6TYF - chains D and F of the 9 polymer chains in the assembly; structure by X-ray diffraction, 3.80 A resolution.

== Chain D ==
Name: DNA-directed RNA polymerase subunit beta'
Organism: Mycobacterium tuberculosis
Notes: EC 2.7.7.6
UniProtKB: A0A045J9E2 (A0A045J9E2_MYCTX); residues 1-1316 here = UniProt positions 1-1316
Amino-acid sequence (1316 residues; each row starts with the number of its first residue):
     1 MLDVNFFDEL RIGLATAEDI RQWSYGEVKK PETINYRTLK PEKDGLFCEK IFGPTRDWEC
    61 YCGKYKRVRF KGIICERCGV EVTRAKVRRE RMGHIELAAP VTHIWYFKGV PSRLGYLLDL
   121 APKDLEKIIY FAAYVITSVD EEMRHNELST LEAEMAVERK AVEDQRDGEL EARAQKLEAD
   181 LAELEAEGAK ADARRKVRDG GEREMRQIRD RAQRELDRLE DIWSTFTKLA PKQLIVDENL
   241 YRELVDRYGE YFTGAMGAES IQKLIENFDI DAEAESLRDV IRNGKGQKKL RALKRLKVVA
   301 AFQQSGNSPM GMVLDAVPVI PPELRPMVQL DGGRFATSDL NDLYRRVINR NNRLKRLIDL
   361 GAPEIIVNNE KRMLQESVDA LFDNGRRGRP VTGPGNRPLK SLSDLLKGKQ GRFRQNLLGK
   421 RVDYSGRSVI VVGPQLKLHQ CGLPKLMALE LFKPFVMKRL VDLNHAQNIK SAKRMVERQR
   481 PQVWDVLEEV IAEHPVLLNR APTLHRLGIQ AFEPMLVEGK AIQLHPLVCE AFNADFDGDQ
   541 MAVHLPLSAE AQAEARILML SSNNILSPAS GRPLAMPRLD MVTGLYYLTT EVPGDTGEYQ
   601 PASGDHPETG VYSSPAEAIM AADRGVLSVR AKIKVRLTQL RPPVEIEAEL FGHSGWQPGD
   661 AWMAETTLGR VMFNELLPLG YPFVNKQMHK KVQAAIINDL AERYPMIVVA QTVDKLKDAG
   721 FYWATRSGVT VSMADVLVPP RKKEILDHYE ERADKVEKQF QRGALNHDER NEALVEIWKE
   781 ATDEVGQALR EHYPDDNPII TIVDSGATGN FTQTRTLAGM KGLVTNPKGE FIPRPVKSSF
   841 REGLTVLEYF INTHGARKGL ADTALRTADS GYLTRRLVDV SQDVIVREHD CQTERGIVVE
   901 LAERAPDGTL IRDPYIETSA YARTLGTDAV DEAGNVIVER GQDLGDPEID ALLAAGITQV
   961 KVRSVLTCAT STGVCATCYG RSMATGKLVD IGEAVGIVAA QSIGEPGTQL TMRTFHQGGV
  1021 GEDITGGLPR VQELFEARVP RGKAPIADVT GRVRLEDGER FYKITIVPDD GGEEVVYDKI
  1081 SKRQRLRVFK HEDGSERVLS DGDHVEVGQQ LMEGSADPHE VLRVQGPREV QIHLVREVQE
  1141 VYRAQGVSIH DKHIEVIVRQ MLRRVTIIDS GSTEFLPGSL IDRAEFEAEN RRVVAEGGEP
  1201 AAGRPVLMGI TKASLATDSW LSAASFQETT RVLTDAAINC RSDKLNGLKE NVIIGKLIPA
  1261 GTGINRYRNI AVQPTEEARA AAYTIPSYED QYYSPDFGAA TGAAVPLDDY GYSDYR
Unresolved in the structure: 1-5, 1012-1025, 1282-1316

== Chain F ==
Name: RNA polymerase sigma factor
Organism: Mycobacterium tuberculosis
UniProtKB: A0A045IR27 (A0A045IR27_MYCTX); numbering as in UniProt (aligned over 1-177)
Amino-acid sequence (177 residues; numbered 1 to 177; the number before each row is that of its first residue):
     1 MARVSGAAAA EAALMRALYD EHAAVLWRYA LRLTGDAAQA EDVVQETLLR AWQHPEVIGD
    61 TARPARAWLF TVARNMIIDE RRSARFRNVV GSTDQSGTPE QSTPDEVNAA LDRLLIADAL
   121 AQLSAEHRAV IQRSYYRGWS TAQIATDLGI AEGTVKSRLH YAVRALRLTL QELGVTR
Unresolved in the structure: 1-3
From the paper describing this entry:
  - conformationally variable residues (order/disorder transition): S96 to G97

== Chain D / chain F interface ==
Residue-residue contacts (61):
  Y36(D) - A84(F)  hydrogen bond (side chain-backbone)
  Y36(D) - R87(F)  hydrogen bond (backbone-side chain)
  Y36(D) - N88(F)  hydrogen bond
  R67(D) - G138(F)
  E238(D) - R16(F)
  R242(D) - R16(F)
  P326(D) - T93(F)
  P326(D) - Q101(F)
  V328(D) - T93(F)
  V328(D) - T98(F)
  L330(D) - V90(F)  hydrophobic
  R334(D) - R87(F)
  R334(D) - V90(F)
  F335(D) - R87(F)  hydrogen bond (backbone-backbone)
  F335(D) - N88(F)
  F335(D) - V90(F)
  F335(D) - G91(F)  hydrogen bond (backbone-backbone)
  A336(D) - G91(F)
  A336(D) - S92(F)
  T337(D) - N88(F)
  T337(D) - G91(F)  hydrogen bond (backbone-backbone)
  T337(D) - S92(F)  hydrogen bond (backbone-side chain)
  T337(D) - T93(F)  hydrogen bond (backbone-backbone)
  S338(D) - D94(F)
  D339(D) - S92(F)  hydrogen bond
  D339(D) - D94(F)  hydrogen bond (backbone-side chain)
  R346(D) - D36(F)  salt bridge
  R346(D) - A38(F)
  R350(D) - A38(F)
  R350(D) - E41(F)  salt bridge
  R350(D) - D42(F)  salt bridge
  R353(D) - D42(F)  salt bridge
  R353(D) - Q45(F)
  R353(D) - E46(F)  salt bridge
  R356(D) - E46(F)  salt bridge
  R356(D) - L49(F)
  L360(D) - W52(F)
  P363(D) - M15(F)  hydrophobic
  I365(D) - Y19(F)  hydrophobic
  I366(D) - M15(F)  hydrophobic
  I366(D) - Y19(F)
  I366(D) - Q45(F)
  N369(D) - Q45(F)  hydrogen bond
  E370(D) - Q45(F)  hydrogen bond
  M373(D) - E41(F)
  M373(D) - Q45(F)
  T392(D) - D36(F)
  R397(D) - S92(F)
  K400(D) - D94(F)
  Q467(D) - L173(F)
  Q467(D) - G174(F)
  N468(D) - L115(F)
  N468(D) - L173(F)
  N468(D) - G174(F)  hydrogen bond (side chain-backbone)
  N468(D) - V175(F)
  I469(D) - L111(F)  hydrophobic
  K470(D) - N108(F)
  K470(D) - D112(F)  salt bridge
  K473(D) - V107(F)
  K473(D) - N108(F)  hydrogen bond
  R474(D) - T176(F)
Other interface residues (no listed pair), chain D (43 interface residues in all): T33, R37, R69, M327, L340, L357, G361, R372, E376, M457
Other interface residues (no listed pair), chain F (37 interface residues in all): G35, Q53, S83, Q95, R137, Q143

== In short ==
43 residues of chain D face 37 of chain F across their interface, with 14 hydrogen bonds and 7 salt bridges.
Among the polar pairs are R346(D)-D36(F), R350(D)-E41(F) and R350(D)-D42(F). The paper reports conformational
variability at S96(F).
Chain D is DNA-directed RNA polymerase subunit beta' and chain F is RNA polymerase sigma factor, both from
Mycobacterium tuberculosis; the structure, Crystal structure of MTB sigma L transcription initiation complex
with 6 nt long RNA primer, was determined by X-ray diffraction (same publication as 6KQD, 6KQE, 6KQF, 6KQG,
6KQH, 6KQL and 6 further entries).
